PDB entry 1SV1 | solution NMR | chains A and D of the 4 polymer chains in the assembly

Chain A:
Protein: Circadian clock protein KaiA
Organism: Thermosynechococcus elongatus
Notes: fragment: C-terminal residues 180-283
UniProt: Q79V62 (KAIA_SYNEL); residues 4-107 here correspond to UniProt positions 180-283 (UniProt number = residue number + 176)
Chain sequence (107 residues; numbered 1 to 107; the number before each row is that of its first residue):
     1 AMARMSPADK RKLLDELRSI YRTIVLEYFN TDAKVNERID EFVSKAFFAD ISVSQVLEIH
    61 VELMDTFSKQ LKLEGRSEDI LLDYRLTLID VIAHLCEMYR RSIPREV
Sequence notes: cloning artifact (1-3)

Chain D:
Protein: Circadian clock protein KaiC
Organism: Thermosynechococcus elongatus
Notes: fragment: C-terminal residues 488-518
UniProt: Q8RR33 (Q8RR33); residues 504-534 here correspond to UniProt positions 488-518 (UniProt number = residue number - 16)
Chain sequence (34 residues; row label = number of the first residue in the row):
   501 AMAGIISGTP TRISVDEKTE LARIAKGMQD LESE
Sequence notes: cloning artifact (501-503)

Interface between chain A and chain D:
Contacting residue pairs (33; chain A residue first):
  Asp-15(A) / Met-502(D)
  Ser-19(A) / Met-502(D)
  Arg-22(A) / Ile-506(D)
  Leu-26(A) / Gly-508(D)
  Phe-29(A) / Thr-509(D)
  Phe-29(A) / Arg-512(D)
  Leu-63(A) / Ile-506(D)
  Thr-66(A) / Ile-506(D)
  Phe-67(A) / Ile-506(D)
  Phe-67(A) / Ser-507(D)
  Phe-67(A) / Gly-508(D)
  Leu-71(A) / Pro-510(D)
  Arg-76(A) / Thr-511(D)
  Ser-77(A) / Thr-511(D)
  Asp-79(A) / Val-515(D)
  Ile-80(A) / Gly-508(D)
  Ile-80(A) / Thr-509(D)
  Ile-80(A) / Pro-510(D)
  Ile-80(A) / Thr-511(D)
  Ile-80(A) / Arg-512(D)
  Leu-82(A) / Val-515(D)
  Leu-82(A) / Thr-519(D)
  Leu-82(A) / Glu-520(D)
  Tyr-84(A) / Ser-507(D)
  Tyr-84(A) / Gly-508(D)
  Leu-86(A) / Glu-520(D)
  Leu-86(A) / Leu-521(D)
  Leu-86(A) / Ala-522(D)
  Ile-89(A) / Leu-521(D)
  Asp-90(A) / Ile-524(D)
  Asp-90(A) / Lys-526(D)
  Ala-93(A) / Lys-526(D)
  Glu-97(A) / Met-528(D)
Interface residues without a listed pair, chain A (25 interface residues in all): Gln-70, Asp-83, Val-91, His-94, Arg-100
Interface residues without a listed pair, chain D (18 interface residues in all): Ile-505, Ile-513

Summary:
Chain A and chain D form an interface of 25 and 18 residues respectively.
Here chain A is Circadian clock protein KaiA and chain D is Circadian clock protein KaiC, both from
Thermosynechococcus elongatus. Entry 1SV1 (NMR structure of the ThKaiA180C-CIIABD complex (25-structure
ensemble)) was determined by solution NMR together with 1SUY from the same study.
